Entry 8ZNZ (electron microscopy, 3.06 A resolution); this record covers chains I and J of the 10 polymer chains in the assembly.

# Chain I
Protein: HB0039 Fab heavy chain
Source organism: Homo sapiens
Notes: antibody fragment or engineered binder
Sequence (117 residues; numbered 1 to 117; the number before each row is that of its first residue):
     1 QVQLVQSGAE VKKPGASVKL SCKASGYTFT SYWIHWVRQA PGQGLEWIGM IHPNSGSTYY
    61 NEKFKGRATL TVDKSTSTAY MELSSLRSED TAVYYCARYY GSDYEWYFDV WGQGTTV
Disulfides: Cys-22/Cys-96

# Chain J
Protein: HB0039 Fab light chain
Source organism: Homo sapiens
Notes: antibody fragment or engineered binder
Sequence (103 residues; row label = number of the first residue in the row):
     2 IQMTQSPSSM SASVGDRVTI TCKASQNVRT AVVWYQQKPG KAPKALIYLA SNRHTGVPDR
    62 FSGSGSGTDF TLTISSLQPE DFATYFCLQH WNYPYTFGQG TKL
Disulfides: Cys-23/Cys-88

# Chain I / chain J interface
Residue-residue contacts (26; chain I residue first):
  Gln-39(I) with Gln-38(J), hydrogen bond; Phe-87(J)
  Leu-45(I) with Phe-87(J), hydrophobic; Phe-98(J), hydrophobic
  Trp-47(I) with Tyr-94(J); Tyr-96(J)
  Met-50(I) with Tyr-94(J), hydrogen bond; Tyr-96(J)
  Tyr-59(I) with Tyr-94(J), hydrophobic
  Tyr-95(I) with Gln-38(J), hydrogen bond; Lys-42(J)
  Tyr-99(I) with His-91(J); Tyr-96(J), hydrogen bond
  Tyr-104(I) with His-91(J)
  Glu-105(I) with Tyr-49(J); Leu-50(J)
  Trp-106(I) with Val-34(J)
  Tyr-107(I) with Tyr-36(J); Tyr-49(J), hydrophobic; His-55(J)
  Phe-108(I) with Tyr-36(J), hydrogen bond (backbone-side chain); Ala-46(J)
  Trp-111(I) with Tyr-36(J); Ala-43(J), hydrophobic; Pro-44(J)
  Gly-112(I) with Ala-43(J)
Also at the interface, not in a pair above, chain I (17 interface residues in all): Val-37, Gly-44, Glu-46
Also at the interface, not in a pair above, chain J (20 interface residues in all): Asn-53, Leu-89, Pro-95, Gly-99, Gln-100

# Overview
The interface between chain I and chain J involves 17 residues on one side and 20 on the other; the contacts
include 5 hydrogen bonds. Polar pairs include Gln-39(I)/Gln-38(J), Met-50(I)/Tyr-94(J) and
Tyr-95(I)/Gln-38(J).
Chain I is HB0039 Fab heavy chain and chain J is HB0039 Fab light chain, both from Homo sapiens; the
structure, CD73 bound with HB0045, was determined by electron microscopy.
